3JT1 - chain A; structure by X-ray diffraction, 2.30 A resolution.

# Chain A
Molecule: Putative uncharacterized protein
Organism: Legionella pneumophila
UniProtKB: Q5WWY0 (Q5WWY0_LEGPL); numbering as in UniProt (aligned over 1-525)
Amino-acid sequence (525 residues; numbered 1 to 525; the number before each row is that of its first residue):
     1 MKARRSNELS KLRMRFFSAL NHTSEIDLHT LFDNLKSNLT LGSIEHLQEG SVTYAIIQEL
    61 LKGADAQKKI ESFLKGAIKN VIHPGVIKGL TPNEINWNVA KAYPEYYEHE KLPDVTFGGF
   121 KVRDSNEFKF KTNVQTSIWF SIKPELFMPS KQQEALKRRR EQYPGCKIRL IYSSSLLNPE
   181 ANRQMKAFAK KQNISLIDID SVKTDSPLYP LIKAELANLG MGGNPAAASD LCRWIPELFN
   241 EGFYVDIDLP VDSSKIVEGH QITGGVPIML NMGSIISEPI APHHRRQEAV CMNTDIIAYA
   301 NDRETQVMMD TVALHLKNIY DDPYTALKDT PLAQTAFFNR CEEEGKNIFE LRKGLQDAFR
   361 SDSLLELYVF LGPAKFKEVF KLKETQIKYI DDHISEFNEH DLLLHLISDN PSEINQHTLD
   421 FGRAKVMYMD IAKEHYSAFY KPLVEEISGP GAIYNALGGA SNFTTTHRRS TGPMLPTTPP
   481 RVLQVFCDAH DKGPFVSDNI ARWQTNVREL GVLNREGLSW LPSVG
Unresolved in the structure: 1-4, 415-418, 514-525
Ligand contacts: UDP (uridine-5'-diphosphate): Ile138, Trp139, Phe140, Ile142, Pro225, Ala226, Ser229, Arg233, Tyr244, Asp246, Ile247, Asp248, Asn499
From the paper describing this entry:
  - binding site for UDP: Asp248
  - mutagenesis - N293A: abolished catalytic activity on eEF1A
  - mutagenesis - D248A, N293A, W520F, W520H: decreased catalytic activity
  - mutagenesis - D246A, D246A/D248A, D246N, D246N/D248N, W520A: abolished catalytic activity
  - mutagenesis - D248N: unchanged catalytic activity

# Overview
Chain A binds UDP. From the paper: a binding site for UDP at Asp248; D246A, D246A/D248A and D246N, among
others, abolish catalytic activity; 10 substitutions were tested in all.
Chain A is Putative uncharacterized protein (Legionella pneumophila); the structure, Legionella pneumophila
glucosyltransferase Lgt1, UDP-bound form, was determined by X-ray diffraction.
